PDB entry 9EUJ | electron microscopy, 4.00 A resolution | chains M and N of the 14 polymer chains in the assembly

# Chain M (and N)
Molecule: Major tail sheath protein
From: Staphylococcus phage 812
Notes: chain N of this document is another copy of the same molecule, construct and numbering; everything in this record applies to it too
UniProt: A0A0U1WZ79 (A0A0U1WZ79_9CAUD); residues 1-587 here = UniProt positions 1-587
Amino-acid sequence (587 residues; each row starts with the number of its first residue):
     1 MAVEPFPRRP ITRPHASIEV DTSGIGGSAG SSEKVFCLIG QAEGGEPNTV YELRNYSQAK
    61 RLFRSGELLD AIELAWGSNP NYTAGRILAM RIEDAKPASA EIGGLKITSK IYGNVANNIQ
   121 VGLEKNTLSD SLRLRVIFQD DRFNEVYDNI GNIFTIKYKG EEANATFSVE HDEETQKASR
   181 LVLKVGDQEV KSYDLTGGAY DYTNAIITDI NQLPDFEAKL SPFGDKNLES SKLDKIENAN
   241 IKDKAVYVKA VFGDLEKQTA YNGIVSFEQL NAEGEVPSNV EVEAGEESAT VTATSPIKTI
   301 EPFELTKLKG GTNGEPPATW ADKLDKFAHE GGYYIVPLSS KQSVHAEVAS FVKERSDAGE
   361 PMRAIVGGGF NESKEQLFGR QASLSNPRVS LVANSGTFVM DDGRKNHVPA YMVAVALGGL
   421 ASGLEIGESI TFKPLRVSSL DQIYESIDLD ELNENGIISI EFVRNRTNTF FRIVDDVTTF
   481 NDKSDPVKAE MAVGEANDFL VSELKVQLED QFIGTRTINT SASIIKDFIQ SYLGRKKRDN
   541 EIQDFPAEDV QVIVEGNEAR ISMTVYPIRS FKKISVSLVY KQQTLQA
Disordered / not traced: 1-2, 27-31, 271-297

# Chain M / chain N interface
Residue-residue contacts (74):
  Val3(M) - Asn81(N)
  Pro5(M) - Asn81(N)
  Pro5(M) - Thr83(N)
  Arg8(M) - Trp76(N)  hydrogen bond (side chain-backbone)
  Arg8(M) - Asn79(N)  hydrogen bond (side chain-backbone)
  Arg8(M) - Pro80(N)
  Arg8(M) - Tyr82(N)  hydrogen bond (side chain-backbone)
  Arg8(M) - Thr83(N)
  Arg8(M) - Ala84(N)  hydrogen bond (backbone-backbone)
  Arg9(M) - Arg54(N)  hydrogen bond (side chain-backbone)
  Arg9(M) - Trp76(N)
  Arg9(M) - Ala84(N)
  Pro10(M) - Ala84(N)
  His329(M) - Arg464(N)
  Glu360(M) - Asn465(N)  hydrogen bond
  Asn497(M) - Tyr580(N)  hydrogen bond
  Leu500(M) - Tyr580(N)
  Leu508(M) - Ile574(N)
  Leu508(M) - Val576(N)  hydrophobic
  Glu509(M) - Phe432(N)
  Glu509(M) - Arg472(N)  salt bridge
  Asp510(M) - Arg466(N)  salt bridge
  Phe512(M) - Phe571(N)
  Ile513(M) - Phe432(N)  hydrophobic
  Ile513(M) - Phe571(N)
  Ile513(M) - Lys572(N)
  Ile513(M) - Ile574(N)  hydrophobic
  Gly514(M) - Ser570(N)
  Gly514(M) - Phe571(N)  hydrogen bond (backbone-backbone)
  Thr515(M) - Ser570(N)
  Thr515(M) - Phe571(N)  hydrogen bond (backbone-backbone)
  Arg516(M) - Glu428(N)  salt bridge
  Arg516(M) - Asn540(N)
  Arg516(M) - Arg569(N)
  Arg516(M) - Phe571(N)
  Thr517(M) - Gln543(N)  hydrogen bond (backbone-side chain)
  Thr517(M) - Arg569(N)  hydrogen bond (backbone-backbone)
  Thr517(M) - Ser570(N)
  Ile518(M) - Asn540(N)
  Asn519(M) - Gln543(N)  hydrogen bond (side chain-backbone)
  Ser521(M) - Phe571(N)
  Gln543(M) - Gln583(N)
  Asp544(M) - Gln583(N)
  Val554(M) - Phe571(N)  hydrophobic
  Gly556(M) - Arg569(N)
  Asn557(M) - Glu490(N)  hydrogen bond
  Asn557(M) - Arg569(N)  hydrogen bond
  Asn557(M) - Phe571(N)
  Asn557(M) - Lys572(N)  hydrogen bond (backbone-backbone)
  Asn557(M) - Lys573(N)  hydrogen bond (backbone-backbone)
  Glu558(M) - Lys573(N)
  Ala559(M) - Phe571(N)  hydrophobic
  Ala559(M) - Lys573(N)  hydrogen bond (backbone-backbone)
  Ala559(M) - Ile574(N)
  Ala559(M) - Ser575(N)  hydrogen bond (backbone-backbone)
  Arg560(M) - Ser575(N)
  Ile561(M) - Ile574(N)  hydrophobic
  Ile561(M) - Ser575(N)  hydrogen bond (backbone-backbone)
  Ile561(M) - Val576(N)
  Ile561(M) - Ser577(N)  hydrogen bond (backbone-backbone)
  Ser562(M) - Ser577(N)
  Met563(M) - Val576(N)  hydrophobic
  Met563(M) - Ser577(N)  hydrogen bond (backbone-backbone)
  Met563(M) - Leu578(N)  hydrophobic
  Met563(M) - Val579(N)  hydrogen bond (backbone-backbone)
  Thr564(M) - Val579(N)
  Val565(M) - Leu578(N)  hydrophobic
  Val565(M) - Val579(N)  hydrogen bond (backbone-backbone)
  Val565(M) - Tyr580(N)
  Val565(M) - Lys581(N)  hydrogen bond (backbone-backbone)
  Tyr566(M) - Lys581(N)
  Tyr566(M) - Gln583(N)
  Pro567(M) - Tyr580(N)  hydrophobic
  Pro567(M) - Lys581(N)
Interface residues without a listed pair, chain M (42 interface residues in all): Glu4, Pro7, Gly359, Val501, Leu504, Ile525
Interface residues without a listed pair, chain N (41 interface residues in all): Asn55, Tyr56, Gly427, Thr431, Lys433, Lys537, Asp544, Ile568, Gln582, Leu585

# Overview
The interface between chain M and chain N involves 42 residues on one side and 41 on the other; the contacts
include 24 hydrogen bonds and 3 salt bridges. Polar pairs include Glu509(M)-Arg472(N), Asp510(M)-Arg466(N) and
Arg516(M)-Glu428(N).
Both chains are Major tail sheath protein (Staphylococcus phage 812). Entry 9EUJ (Cryo-EM structure of
Staphylococcus aureus bacteriophage phi812 baseplate in the post-contraction state - sheath initiator, wedge
...) was determined by electron microscopy.
